Entry 5VIE (X-ray diffraction, 2.60 A resolution); this record covers chains B and C of the 4 polymer chains in the assembly.

Chain B:
Molecule: CKII
Chain sequence (14 residues; numbered 13 to 26; the number before each row is that of its first residue):
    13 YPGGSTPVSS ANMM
Unresolved in the structure: 25-26
Glycans and other covalent adducts: compound 9C1 linked to Ser21
Small-molecule neighbours: UDP (uridine-5'-diphosphate): Thr18, Pro19, Val20

Chain C:
Molecule: UDP-N-acetylglucosamine--peptide N-acetylglucosaminyltransferase 110 kDa subunit
From: Homo sapiens
Notes: EC 2.4.1.255
UniProt: O15294 (OGT1_HUMAN); residues 313-1031 here correspond to UniProt positions 323-1041 (UniProt number = residue number + 10)
Chain sequence (723 residues; numbered 309 to 1031; the number before each row is that of its first residue):
   309 GPGSCPTHAD SLNNLANIKR EQGNIEEAVR LYRKALEVFP EFAAAHSNLA SVLQQQGKLQ
   369 EALMHYKEAI RISPTFADAY SNMGNTLKEM QDVQGALQCY TRAIQINPAF ADAHSNLASI
   429 HKDSGNIPEA IASYRTALKL KPDFPDAYCN LAHCLQIVCD WTDYDERMKK LVSIVADQLE
   489 KNRLPSVHPH HSMLYPLSHG FRKAIAERHG NLCLDKINVL HKPPYEHPKD LKLSDGRLRV
   549 GYVSSDFGNH PTSHLMQSIP GMHNPDKFEV FCYALSPDDG TNFRVKVMAE ANHFIDLSQI
   609 PCNGKAADRI HQDGIHILVN MNGYTKGARN ELFALRPAPI QAMWLGYPGT SGALFMDYII
   669 TDQETSPAEV AEQYSEKLAY MPHTFFIGDH ANMFPHLKKK AVIDFKSNGH IYDNRIVLNG
   729 IDLKAFLDSL PDVKIVKMKC PDGGDNADSS NTALNMPVIP MNTIAEAVIE MINRGQIQIT
   789 INGFSISNGL ATTQINNKAA TGEEVPRTII VTTRSQYGLP EDAIVYCNFN QLYKIDPSTL
   849 QMWANILKRV PNSVLWLLRF PAVGEPNIQQ YAQNMGLPQN RIIFSPVAPK EEHVRRGQLA
   909 DVCLDTPLCN GHTTGMDVLW AGTPMVTMPG ETLASRVAAS QLTCLGCLEL IAKNRQEYED
   969 IAVKLGTDLE YLKKVRGKVW KQRISSPLFN TKQYTMELER LYLQMWEHYA AGNKPDHMIK
  1029 PVE
Unresolved in the structure: 309-333, 489-491, 714-718, 745-762, 1020, 1028-1031
Sequence notes: expression tag (309-312)
Glycans and other covalent adducts: 2-{[(2E)-but-2-enoyl]amino}-2-deoxy-beta-D-glucopyranose (9CD) linked to Cys917
Small-molecule neighbours:
  - 9CD (2-{[(2E)-but-2-enoyl]amino}-2-deoxy-beta-D-glucopyranose): His498, Met501, His558, Pro559, Thr560, Leu563, Leu653, Gly654, Pro656, Phe694, Tyr841, Lys842, His920, Thr921, Ala942
  - UDP (uridine-5'-diphosphate): Pro559, His562, Phe837, Asn838, Gln839, Lys842, Leu866, Phe868, Val895, Ala896, Pro897, Lys898, His901, Arg904, Asn918, Gly919, His920, Thr921, Thr922, Asp925
Curated features (UniProtKB/Swiss-Prot):
  - region: Lys981 to Lys1000 (Required for phosphatidylinositol 3,4,5-triphosphate binding)
  - motif: Asp454 to Tyr456 (DFP motif), Lys477 to Pro493 (Nuclear localization signal)
  - active site: His498 (Proton acceptor)
  - binding site (UDP): Gln839, Lys842, Ala896 to Lys898, His901 to Arg904, His920 to Thr922, Asp925
  - modified residue: Thr444 (Phosphothreonine), Tyr979 (Phosphotyrosine)
  - glycosylation: Ser389 (O-linked (GlcNAc) serine)
Reported in the primary citation:
  - binding site for 9CD: Cys917
  - mutagenesis - D554N: decreased catalytic activity on NUP62
  - mutagenesis - D554N: unchanged binding to NUP62
  - catalytic residues: Asp554
  - mutagenesis - N321A/N322A: decreased binding to NUP62
  - mutagenesis - N321A/N322A: abolished catalytic activity on OGA-D175N

How chain B and chain C interact:
Pairs across the interface (9; chain B residue first):
  Tyr13(B) - Asp400(C)
  Pro14(B) - Leu371(C)
  Pro14(B) - Lys375(C)  hydrogen bond (backbone-side chain)
  Pro14(B) - Met391(C)  hydrophobic
  Gly15(B) - Leu371(C)
  Gly15(B) - Leu395(C)
  Gly15(B) - Met398(C)
  Gly15(B) - Asp400(C)  hydrogen bond (backbone-side chain)
  Gly16(B) - Asp400(C)

Summary:
The interface between chain B and chain C involves 4 residues on one side and 6 on the other, with 2 hydrogen
bonds. Polar contacts include Pro14(B)-Lys375(C) and Gly15(B)-Asp400(C). Chain B binds UDP. Ligands of chain
C: UDP. From the paper: the catalytic residue Asp554(C); D554N of chain C reduces catalytic activity on NUP62.
Chain B is CKII and chain C is UDP-N-acetylglucosamine--peptide N-acetylglucosaminyltransferase 110 kDa
subunit (Homo sapiens); the structure, Electrophilic probes for deciphering substrate recognition by O-GlcNAc
transferase, was determined by X-ray diffraction, deposited together with 5VIF.
